PDB entry 7L5H | X-ray diffraction, 1.80 A resolution | chains A and B

# Chain A
Name: Tryptophan synthase alpha chain
Organism: Salmonella typhimurium (strain LT2 / SGSC1412 / ATCC 700720)
Notes: EC 4.2.1.20
UniProtKB: P00929 (TRPA_SALTY); residue numbers follow UniProt; this construct covers 1-268
Amino-acid sequence (268 residues; numbered 1 to 268; the number before each row is that of its first residue):
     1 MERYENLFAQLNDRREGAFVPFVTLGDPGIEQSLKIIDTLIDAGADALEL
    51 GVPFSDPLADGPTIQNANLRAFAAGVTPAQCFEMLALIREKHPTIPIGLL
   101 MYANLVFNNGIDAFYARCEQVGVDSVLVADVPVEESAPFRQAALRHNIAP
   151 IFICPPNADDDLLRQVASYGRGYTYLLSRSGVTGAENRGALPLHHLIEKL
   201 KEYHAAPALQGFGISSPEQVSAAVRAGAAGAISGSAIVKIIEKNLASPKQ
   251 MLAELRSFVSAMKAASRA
Not modelled in the structure: 178-193, 268

# Chain B
Name: Tryptophan synthase beta chain
Organism: Salmonella enterica subsp. enterica serovar Typhimurium
Notes: EC 4.2.1.20
UniProtKB: P0A2K1 (TRPB_SALTY); numbering as in UniProt (aligned over 1-397)
Amino-acid sequence (397 residues; row label = number of the first residue in the row):
     1 MTTLLNPYFGEFGGMYVPQILMPALNQLEEAFVSAQKDPEFQAQFADLLK
    51 NYAGRPTALTKCQNITAGTRTTLYLKREDLLHGGAHKTNQVLGQALLAKR
   101 MGKSEIIAETGAGQHGVASALASALLGLKCRIYMGAKDVERQSPNVFRMR
   151 LMGAEVIPVHSGSATLKDACNEALRDWSGSYETAHYMLGTAAGPHPYPTI
   201 VREFQRMIGEETKAQILDKEGRLPDAVIACVGGGSNAIGMFADFINDTSV
   251 GLIGVEPGGHGIETGEHGAPLKHGRVGIYFGMKAPMMQTADGQIEESYSI
   301 SAGLDFPSVGPQHAYLNSIGRADYVSITDDEALEAFKTLCRHEGIIPALE
   351 SSHALAHALKMMREQPEKEQLLVVNLSGRGDKDIFTVHDILKARGEI
Not modelled in the structure: 1, 397
Ion coordination: Cs+: Val-231, Gly-232, Glu-256, Gly-268, Leu-304, Phe-306, Ser-308
Ligand contacts: KOU ((E)-N-({3-hydroxy-2-methyl-5-[(phosphonooxy)methyl]pyridin-4-yl}methylidene)-L-serine): Ala-85, His-86, Lys-87, Glu-109, Thr-110, Gly-111, Ala-112, Gly-113, Gln-114, His-115, Leu-166, Gly-189, Thr-190, Cys-230, Val-231, Gly-232, Gly-233, Gly-234, Ser-235, Asn-236, Ala-302, Gly-303, Leu-304, Ala-348, Glu-350, Ser-351, Ser-377, Gly-378

# How chain A and chain B interact
Pairs across the interface (61):
  Pro-53(A) with Gln-293(B), hydrogen bond (backbone-side chain)
  Phe-54(A) with Gly-292(B); Gln-293(B); Ile-294(B), hydrophobic
  Ser-55(A) with Gln-293(B), hydrogen bond (backbone-side chain); Ile-294(B), hydrogen bond (side chain-backbone)
  Asp-56(A) with Lys-167(B), salt bridge; Asn-171(B), hydrogen bond; Tyr-279(B); Ile-294(B)
  Pro-57(A) with Arg-175(B), hydrogen bond (backbone-side chain)
  Leu-58(A) with Leu-174(B), hydrophobic; Arg-175(B); Phe-280(B)
  Ala-59(A) with Pro-18(B), hydrophobic
  Asp-60(A) with Arg-175(B), hydrogen bond (backbone-side chain)
  Gln-65(A) with Arg-175(B)
  Phe-72(A) with Gln-293(B)
  Thr-77(A) with Asp-291(B)
  Pro-78(A) with Asp-291(B); Gln-293(B)
  Ala-103(A) with Ile-278(B), hydrophobic
  Asn-104(A) with Gly-277(B); Ile-278(B), hydrogen bond (side chain-backbone); Gln-288(B), hydrogen bond; Gly-292(B), hydrogen bond (side chain-backbone)
  Leu-105(A) with Asp-291(B); Gly-292(B); Gln-293(B)
  Phe-107(A) with Val-276(B); Ile-278(B), hydrophobic; Lys-283(B)
  Asn-108(A) with Arg-275(B), hydrogen bond; Gln-288(B); Ala-290(B), hydrogen bond (side chain-backbone); Asp-291(B), hydrogen bond (side chain-backbone); Gly-292(B)
  Asn-109(A) with Ala-290(B)
  Ala-129(A) with Pro-18(B)
  Asp-130(A) with Tyr-16(B); Val-17(B), hydrogen bond (backbone-backbone); Pro-18(B)
  Pro-132(A) with Met-15(B); Val-17(B); Gln-19(B); Met-22(B), hydrophobic
  Val-133(A) with Gln-19(B), hydrogen bond (backbone-side chain)
  Glu-134(A) with Gln-19(B), hydrogen bond; Met-22(B)
  Glu-135(A) with Tyr-8(B), hydrogen bond; Gly-14(B); Met-15(B), hydrogen bond (side chain-backbone); Tyr-16(B), hydrogen bond
  Ile-153(A) with Gln-19(B)
  Pro-155(A) with Gln-19(B); Ile-20(B), hydrophobic
  Pro-156(A) with Ile-20(B)
  Asn-157(A) with Ile-20(B), hydrogen bond (side chain-backbone); Pro-23(B); Tyr-181(B), hydrogen bond
  Leu-162(A) with Gln-19(B)
Other interface residues (no listed pair), chain A (31 interface residues in all): Val-131, Phe-139
Other interface residues (no listed pair), chain B (30 interface residues in all): Thr-2, Asp-168

# In short
The interface between chain A and chain B involves 31 residues on one side and 30 on the other, with 20
hydrogen bonds and 1 salt bridge. Among the polar pairs are Asp-56(A)/Lys-167(B), Pro-53(A)/Gln-293(B) and
Ser-55(A)/Gln-293(B). Chain B binds compound KOU.
Here chain A is Tryptophan synthase alpha chain (Salmonella typhimurium (strain LT2 / SGSC1412 / ATCC 700720))
and chain B is Tryptophan synthase beta chain (Salmonella enterica subsp. enterica serovar Typhimurium). Entry
7L5H (The external aldimine form of the wild-type Salmonella typhimurium Tryptophan Synthase at 1.80 Angstrom
resolution with ...) was determined by X-ray diffraction.
